Entry 8XBT (electron microscopy, 4.12 A resolution (low resolution: residue-level contacts below are approximate; hydrogen-bond / salt-bridge calls are withheld)); this record covers chains A and I of the 18 polymer chains in the assembly.

[Chain A]
Protein: Histone H3.1
From: Homo sapiens
UniProt: P68431 (H31_HUMAN); residues 0-135 here correspond to UniProt positions 1-136 (UniProt number = residue number + 1)
Sequence (139 residues; row label = number of the first residue in the row; numbers below 1 keep their minus sign (Gly-3 is residue -3)):
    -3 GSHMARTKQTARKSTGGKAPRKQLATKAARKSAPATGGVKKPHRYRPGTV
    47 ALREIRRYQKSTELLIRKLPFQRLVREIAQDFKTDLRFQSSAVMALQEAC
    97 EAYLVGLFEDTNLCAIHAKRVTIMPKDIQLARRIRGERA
Unresolved in the structure: -3 to 37, 134-135
Differences from the reference sequence: expression tag (-3 to -1)
Curated features (UniProtKB/Swiss-Prot):
  - modified residue: Arg2 (Asymmetric dimethylarginine), Thr3 (Phosphothreonine), Lys4 (Allysine), Gln5 (5-glutamyl dopamine), Thr6 (Phosphothreonine), Arg8 (Citrulline), Lys9 (N6,N6,N6-trimethyllysine), Ser10 (ADP-ribosylserine), Thr11 (Phosphothreonine), Lys14 (N6-(2-hydroxyisobutyryl)lysine), Arg17 (Asymmetric dimethylarginine), Lys18 (N6-(2-hydroxyisobutyryl)lysine), Lys23 (N6-(2-hydroxyisobutyryl)lysine), Arg26 (Citrulline), Lys27 (N6,N6,N6-trimethyllysine), Ser28 (ADP-ribosylserine), Lys36 (N6,N6,N6-trimethyllysine), Lys37 (N6-methyllysine), Tyr41 (Phosphotyrosine), Lys56 (N6,N6,N6-trimethyllysine) and 8 more in UniProt
  - lipidation: Lys18 (N6-decanoyllysine)

[Chain I]
Molecule: 156-nt DNA strand
From: synthetic construct
Sequence (156 nucleotides; numbered 1 to 156; the number before each row is that of its first residue):
     1 ATCAGAATCCCGGTGCCGAGGCCGCTCAATTGGTCGTAGACAGCTCTAGC
    51 ACCGCTTAAACGCACGTACGCGCTGTCCCCCGCGTTTTAACCGCCAAGGG
   101 GATTACACCCAAGACACCAGGCACGAGACAGAAAAAAACAACGAAAACGG
   151 CCACCA

[Interface between chain A and chain I]
Residue-residue contacts (14):
  Arg40(A) with DG82(I)
  Tyr41(A) with DA6(I); DG82(I); DC83(I)
  Gly44(A) with DG82(I)
  Val46(A) with DG82(I)
  Ala47(A) with DG82(I)
  Arg49(A) with DA7(I)
  Arg63(A) with DA90(I); DC91(I)
  Lys64(A) with DC91(I)
  Leu65(A) with DA90(I); DC91(I)
  Arg69(A) with DA90(I)
Other interface residues (no listed pair), chain A (15 interface residues in all): Arg42, Pro43, Thr45, Pro66, Lys115
Other interface residues (no listed pair), chain I (9 interface residues in all): DT8, DC71, DC81

[Overview]
15 residues of chain A face 9 of chain I across their interface.
Here chain A is Histone H3.1 (Homo sapiens) and chain I is a 156-nt DNA strand (synthetic construct). Entry
8XBT (The cryo-EM structure of the octameric RAD51 ring bound to the nucleosome with the linker DNA ...) was
determined by electron microscopy together with 8JND, 8JNE, 8JNF, 8XBU and 8XBW from the same study.
